Entry 9NBB (electron microscopy, 5.90 A resolution (low resolution: residue-level contacts below are approximate; hydrogen-bond / salt-bridge calls are withheld)); this record covers chains B and G of the 6 polymer chains in the assembly.

[Chain B]
Protein: AUGMIN subunit 2
From: Arabidopsis thaliana
Reference sequence: O48767 (AUG2_ARATH); residue numbers follow UniProt; this construct covers 1-296
Amino-acid sequence (296 residues; each row starts with the number of its first residue):
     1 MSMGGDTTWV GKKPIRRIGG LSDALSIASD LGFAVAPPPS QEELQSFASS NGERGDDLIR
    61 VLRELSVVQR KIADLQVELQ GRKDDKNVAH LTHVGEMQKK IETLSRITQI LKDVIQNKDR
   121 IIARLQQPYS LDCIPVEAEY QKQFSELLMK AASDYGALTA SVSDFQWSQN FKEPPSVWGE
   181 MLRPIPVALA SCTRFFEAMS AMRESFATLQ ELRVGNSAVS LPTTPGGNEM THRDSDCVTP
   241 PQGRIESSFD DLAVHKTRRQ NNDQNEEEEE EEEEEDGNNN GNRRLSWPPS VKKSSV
Disordered / not traced: 1-25, 161-296

[Chain G]
Protein: AUGMIN subunit 7
From: Arabidopsis thaliana
Reference sequence: Q0WTP1 (AUG7_ARATH); residues 1-329 here = UniProt positions 1-329
Amino-acid sequence (329 residues; each row starts with the number of its first residue):
     1 MAAKQMEEIQ KKLRLLSYPR ANAPAQSLLF AGMERYALLE WLFFKLLGDK SPFSQQNLQG
    61 DAGVRDEETV RIQYLAEIAK FLGITPTVDI EAIQGHGTYE DRMEMLRNIV DLVEASLFSD
   121 NQEWSIDEQV AKDIQLIDAI AERQSLIFSE ECKLFPADVQ IQSIYPLPDV SELETKLSEQ
   181 AKILSNLQQK VDDLAAKHAY NPDEEYTEVE SQLRARLESF LETARAFNTI YTKEIRPWTH
   241 MMEVPQLHGF GPAANRLLEA YNMLLKFLGN LKNLRDSHAA LSIGSSGTVA GEPSSVTRIV
   301 SDCEAALTVL NRDLGILSAS IAREQGERL
Disordered / not traced: 268-329

[How chain B and chain G interact]
Contacting residue pairs (55; chain B residue first):
  Gln41(B) with Gln144(G); Phe148(G)
  Leu44(B) with Phe148(G)
  Gln45(B) with Phe148(G); Phe155(G)
  Ser46(B) with Met1(G)
  Ser49(B) with Gln162(G); Ser163(G)
  Ser50(B) with Met1(G); Pro166(G)
  Asn51(B) with Leu167(G)
  Glu53(B) with Pro156(G); Ser163(G)
  Arg54(B) with Ser163(G); Pro166(G); Leu167(G); Pro168(G)
  Asp56(B) with Cys152(G); Lys153(G)
  Asp57(B) with Gln160(G); Ser163(G); Ile164(G)
  Leu58(B) with Ile164(G); Leu173(G)
  Arg60(B) with Lys153(G); Gln160(G)
  Leu65(B) with Ile183(G)
  Val68(B) with Ile183(G); Lys190(G)
  Gln69(B) with Ile183(G)
  Lys71(B) with Lys190(G); Asp193(G)
  Ile72(B) with Ile183(G); Lys190(G)
  Leu75(B) with Lys190(G)
  Arg82(B) with Asp193(G)
  Lys86(B) with Asp203(G)
  His90(B) with Tyr206(G)
  Val94(B) with Tyr206(G)
  Met97(B) with Tyr206(G); Val209(G); Glu210(G); Leu213(G)
  Lys100(B) with Leu217(G)
  Ile101(B) with Leu213(G); Arg216(G)
  Leu104(B) with Phe227(G)
  Leu111(B) with Trp238(G)
  Lys112(B) with Phe227(G); Tyr231(G)
  Ile115(B) with Glu234(G)
  Lys118(B) with Met241(G)
  Tyr129(B) with Pro245(G); His248(G); Gly249(G)
Interface residues without a listed pair, chain B (39 interface residues in all): Ser40, Val61, Glu78, Gln98, Asp113, Leu125, Gln126
Interface residues without a listed pair, chain G (41 interface residues in all): Val159, Glu179, Gln180, Asn186, Ala196, Phe220, Leu221, Ala224

[Overview]
Chain B and chain G form an interface of 39 and 41 residues respectively.
Here chain B is AUGMIN subunit 2 and chain G is AUGMIN subunit 7, both from Arabidopsis thaliana. Entry 9NBB
(Augmin/V junction(closed)) was determined by electron microscopy, deposited together with 9NA8, 9NA9, 9NBA
and 9NBD.
